PDB entry 4C2V | X-ray diffraction, 1.49 A resolution | chains A and D

Chain A:
Name: Aurora kinase B-A
From: Xenopus laevis
Notes: EC 2.7.11.1
UniProtKB: Q6DE08 (AUKBA_XENLA); residues 76-360 here = UniProt positions 76-360
Chain sequence (285 residues; row label = number of the first residue in the row):
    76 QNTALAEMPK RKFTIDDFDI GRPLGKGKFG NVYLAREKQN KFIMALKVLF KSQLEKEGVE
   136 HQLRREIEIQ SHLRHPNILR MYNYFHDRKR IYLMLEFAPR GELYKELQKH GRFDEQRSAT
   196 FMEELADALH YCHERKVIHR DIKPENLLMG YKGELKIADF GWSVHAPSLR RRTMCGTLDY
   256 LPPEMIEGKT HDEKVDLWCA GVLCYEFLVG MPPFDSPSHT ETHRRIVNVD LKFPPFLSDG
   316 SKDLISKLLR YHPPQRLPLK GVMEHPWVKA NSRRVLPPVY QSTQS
Disordered / not traced: 76-86, 358-360
Modified residues: Thr248 (phosphothreonine; TPO)
Ligand contacts: YJA (2-[5-[[7-[3-[ethyl(2-hydroxyethyl)amino]propoxy]quinazolin-4-yl]amino]-1H-pyrazol-3-yl]-N-(3-fluorophenyl)ethanamide): Arg97, Leu99, Phe104, Val107, Ala120, Lys122, Leu124, Leu138, Glu141, Ile142, Gln145, Leu154, Met156, Leu168, Leu170, Glu171, Phe172, Ala173, Pro174, Arg175, Gly176, Glu177, Leu223, Ala233
Curated features (UniProtKB/Swiss-Prot):
  - active site: Asp216 (Proton acceptor)
  - binding site (ATP): Leu99 to Val107, Lys122
From the paper describing this entry:
  - binding site for YJA: Arg97, Leu99, Val107, Lys122, Leu138, Gln145, Leu154, Leu168, Phe172, Glu177, Leu223
  - specificity-determining residues: Glu177 (proposed by the authors, not directly observed)

Chain D:
Name: Inner centromere protein A
From: Xenopus laevis
UniProtKB: O13024 (INCEA_XENLA); residues 797-840 here = UniProt positions 797-840
Chain sequence (44 residues; numbered 797 to 840; the number before each row is that of its first residue):
   797 PIPAWASGNL LTQAIRQQYY KPIDVDRMYG TIDSPKLEEL FNKS
Disordered / not traced: 797
Curated features (UniProtKB/Swiss-Prot):
  - mutagenesis: Phe837 (F837A: Disrupts interaction with aurkb-a)

Chain A / chain D interface:
Contacting residue pairs (73):
  Lys87(A) - Ile828(D)
  Lys87(A) - Asp829(D)
  Lys87(A) - Ser830(D)
  Lys87(A) - Pro831(D)
  Phe88(A) - Tyr825(D)  hydrophobic
  Phe88(A) - Ile828(D)  hydrophobic
  Asp94(A) - Trp801(D)
  Ile95(A) - Pro799(D)
  Gly96(A) - Ile798(D)
  Gly96(A) - Pro799(D)
  Gly96(A) - Trp801(D)
  Gly96(A) - Ala802(D)
  Arg97(A) - Ala802(D)  hydrogen bond (side chain-backbone)
  Arg97(A) - Leu807(D)
  Leu109(A) - Ala802(D)
  Ala110(A) - Trp801(D)
  Arg111(A) - Trp801(D)
  Glu112(A) - Tyr825(D)
  Asn115(A) - Met824(D)
  Asn115(A) - Tyr825(D)
  Phe117(A) - Gln814(D)
  Phe117(A) - Ile819(D)  hydrophobic
  Phe117(A) - Tyr825(D)
  Ile118(A) - Leu807(D)  hydrophobic
  Ile118(A) - Ala810(D)  hydrophobic
  Ile118(A) - Ile811(D)  hydrophobic
  Ile118(A) - Gln814(D)  hydrogen bond (backbone-side chain)
  Met119(A) - Tyr825(D)
  Lys126(A) - Leu836(D)  hydrogen bond (side chain-backbone)
  Lys126(A) - Phe837(D)
  Lys126(A) - Asn838(D)  hydrogen bond (side chain-backbone)
  Leu129(A) - Phe837(D)  hydrophobic
  Glu135(A) - Phe837(D)
  Arg139(A) - Leu833(D)  hydrogen bond (side chain-backbone)
  Ile142(A) - Leu833(D)  hydrophobic
  Ile142(A) - Leu836(D)  hydrophobic
  Glu143(A) - Leu833(D)
  Arg149(A) - Asp822(D)  salt bridge
  Arg155(A) - Asp822(D)  salt bridge
  Tyr157(A) - Tyr825(D)
  Asn158(A) - Tyr825(D)  hydrogen bond (side chain-backbone)
  Asn158(A) - Ile828(D)  hydrogen bond (side chain-backbone)
  Asn158(A) - Asp829(D)
  Asn158(A) - Ser830(D)  hydrogen bond
  Tyr159(A) - Ser830(D)
  Tyr159(A) - Pro831(D)
  Tyr159(A) - Leu833(D)
  His161(A) - Pro831(D)
  His161(A) - Glu835(D)
  His161(A) - Leu836(D)
  His161(A) - Asn838(D)
  His161(A) - Lys839(D)
  His161(A) - Ser840(D)
  Asp162(A) - Ser840(D)
  Arg163(A) - Ser840(D)  hydrogen bond (backbone-side chain)
  Ile166(A) - Leu836(D)
  Ile166(A) - Phe837(D)  hydrophobic
  Met169(A) - Tyr825(D)  hydrophobic
  Phe172(A) - Ile811(D)  hydrophobic
  Pro174(A) - Ile811(D)  hydrophobic
  Tyr226(A) - Ile811(D)  hydrophobic
  Tyr226(A) - Arg812(D)
  Tyr226(A) - Tyr815(D)  hydrophobic
  Lys227(A) - Tyr815(D)
  Lys227(A) - Tyr816(D)  hydrogen bond
  Glu229(A) - Tyr815(D)
  Pro352(A) - Tyr815(D)
  Pro353(A) - Tyr815(D)
  Pro353(A) - Pro818(D)
  Val354(A) - Pro818(D)
  Tyr355(A) - Pro818(D)
  Tyr355(A) - Ile819(D)
  Tyr355(A) - Asp820(D)
Also at the interface, not in a pair above, chain A (45 interface residues in all): Lys116, Glu130, Leu138, Phe160, Val350, Leu351
Also at the interface, not in a pair above, chain D (31 interface residues in all): Val821, Gly826, Glu834

Summary:
45 residues of chain A and 31 residues of chain D are in contact; the contacts include 10 hydrogen bonds and 2
salt bridges. Polar pairs include Arg149(A)-Asp822(D), Arg155(A)-Asp822(D) and Arg97(A)-Ala802(D). Ligands of
chain A: compound YJA. The paper reports a binding site for YJA at Arg97(A), Leu99(A) and Val107(A) among
others; the specificity determinant Glu177(A).
Here chain A is Aurora kinase B-A and chain D is Inner centromere protein A, both from Xenopus laevis. Entry
4C2V (Aurora B kinase in complex with the specific inhibitor Barasertib) was determined by X-ray diffraction
together with 4C2W from the same study.
